2UUB - chains A and J of the 23 polymer chains in the assembly; structure by X-ray diffraction, 2.80 A resolution.

== Chain A ==
Molecule: 16S Ribosomal RNA
Organism: Thermus thermophilus
Sequence (1522 nucleotides; row label = number of the first residue in the row; note: 44 numbers in that range are skipped by the numbering (no residue carries them; nothing is unmodelled there); a row labelled like 189A-189L holds insertion residues (189A, then the next letters in order); numbering starts at 0):
     0 UUUGUUGGAG AGUUUGAUCC UGGCUCAGGG UGAACGCUGG CGGCGUGCCU AAGACAUGCA
    60 AGUCGUGCGG GCCG
    76 CGGGGUUUU
    88 ACUCCG
    96 UGGUCAGCGG CGGACGGGUG AGUAACGCGU GGGU
  129A G
   130 ACCUACCCGG AAGAGGGGGA CAACCCGGGG AAACUCGGGC UAAUCCCCCA UGUGGACCCG
189A-189L CCCCUUGGGGUG
   190 UGUCCAAAGG GCUUU
   216 GCCCGCUUCC GGAUGGGCCC GCGUCCCAUC AGCUAGUUGG UGGGGUAAUG GCCCACCAAG
   276 GCGACGACGG GUAGCCGGUC UGAGAGGAUG GCCGGCCACA GGGGCACUGA GACACGGGCC
   336 CCACUCCUAC GGGAGGCAGC AGUUAGGAAU CUUCCGCAAU GGGCGCAAGC CUGACGGAGC
   396 GACGCCGCUU GGAGGAAGAA GCCCUUCGGG GUGUAAACUC CUGA
   441 ACCCGGGACG AAACCCCC
   460 GA
   470 CGAGGGGA
   479 CUGACGGUAC CGGGGUAA
   498 UAGCGCCGGC CAACUCCGUG CCAGCAGCCG CGGUAAUACG GAGGGCGCGA GCGUUACCCG
   558 GAUUCACUGG GCGUAAAGGG CGUGUAGGCG GCCUGGGGCG UCCCAUGUGA AAGACCACGG
   618 CUCAACCGUG GGGGAGCGUG GGAUACGCUC AGGCUAGACG GUGGGAGAGG GUGGUGGAAU
   678 UCCCGGAGUA GCGGUGAAAU GCGCAGAUAC CGGGAGGAAC GCCGAUGGCG AAGGCAGCCA
   738 CCUGGUCCAC CCGUGACGCU GAGGCGCGAA AGCGUGGGGA GCAAACCGGA UUAGAUACCC
   798 GGGUAGUCCA CGCCCUAAAC GAUGCGCGCU AGGUCUCUGG GUCU
   848 CCUGGGGGCC GAAGCUAACG CGUUAAGCGC GCCGCCUGGG GAGUACGGCC GCAAGGCUGA
   908 AACUCAAAGG AAUUGACGGG GGCCCGCACA AGCGGUGGAG CAUGUGGUUU AAUUCGAAGC
   968 AACGCGAAGA ACCUUACCAG GCCUUGACAU GCUA
 1001A G
  1002 GGAACCCGGG UGAAAGCCUG GGGUGCCCC
1030A-1030D GCGA
  1031 GGGGAGCCCU AGCACAGGUG CUGCAUGGCC GUCGUCAGCU CGUGCCGUGA GGUGUUGGGU
  1091 UAAGUCCCGC AACGAGCGCA ACCCCCGCCG UUAGUUGCCA GCGGUUCGGC CGGGCACUCU
  1151 AACGGGACUG CCCGCG
  1168 AAAGCGGGAG GAAGGAGGGG ACGACGUCUG GUCAGCAUGG CCCUUACGGC CUGGGCGACA
  1228 CACGUGCUAC AAUGCCCACU ACAAAGCGAU GCCACCCGGC AACGGGGAGC UAAUCGCAAA
  1288 AAGGUGGGCC CAGUUCGGAU UGGGGUCUGC AACCCGACCC CAUGAAGCCG GAAUCGCUAG
  1348 UAAUCGCGGA UCAGCC
 1363A A
  1364 UGCCGCGGUG AAUACGUUCC CGGGCCUUGU ACACACCGCC CGUCACGCCA UGGGAGCGGG
  1424 CUCUACCCGA AGUCGCCGG
1442A-1442B GA
  1443 GCCUA
  1452 C
  1456 GGGCAGGCGC CGAGGGUAGG GCCCGUGACU GGGGCGAAGU CGUAACAAGG UAGCUGUACC
  1516 GGAAGGUGCG GCUGGAUCAC CUCCUUUCU
Not modelled in the structure: 0-4, 1534-1538
Bound ions: Mg2+ site 1: U12, G22; Mg2+ site 2: U12, C526, A914; Mg2+ site 3: G15, U920; Mg2+ site 4 near G21 (its only coordinating residue here); Mg2+ site 5: A33, C398; Mg2+ site 6: U37, G38; Mg2+ site 7: C48, U114; Mg2+ site 8: C48, G115; Mg2+ site 9 near A53 (its only coordinating residue here); Mg2+ site 10: C58, U387, G388; Mg2+ site 11: A59, U387; Mg2+ site 12: G61, U62, G105; 126 more Mg2+ sites not listed; 23 more K+ sites not listed
Residues lining bound ligands: paromomycin (PAR): G1405, U1406, C1407, A1408, C1409, G1489, C1490, G1491, A1492, A1493, G1494, U1495, C1496
Reported in the primary citation:
  - Mg2+ coordination: C518
  - conformationally variable residues: G530

== Chain J ==
Molecule: 30S ribosomal protein S10
Organism: Thermus thermophilus
UniProtKB: Q5SHN7 (RS10_THET8); residues 2-105 here correspond to UniProt positions 1-104 (UniProt number = residue number - 1)
Chain sequence (105 residues; each row starts with the number of its first residue):
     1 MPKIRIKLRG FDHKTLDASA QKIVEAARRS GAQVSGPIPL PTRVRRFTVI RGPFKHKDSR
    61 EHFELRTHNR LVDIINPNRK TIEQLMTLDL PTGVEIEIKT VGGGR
Not modelled in the structure: 1-2, 102-105

== Chain A / chain J interface ==
Contacting residue pairs - 77 pairs, chain A then chain J:
  G963(A) with Phe-54(J), sugar contact
  A964(A) with Phe-54(J), sugar contact; Lys-55(J), hydrogen bond to the sugar
  A965(A) with Lys-55(J), salt bridge to the phosphate
  A969(A) with Lys-55(J), salt bridge to the phosphate
  C972(A) with Lys-55(J), sugar contact; His-56(J), sugar contact; Lys-57(J), salt bridge to the phosphate
  G973(A) with Ile-50(J), sugar contact; Pro-53(J), sugar contact; Phe-54(J), base contact; Lys-55(J), hydrogen bond to the sugar; Lys-57(J), salt bridge to the phosphate
  A975(A) with Thr-48(J), base contact; Lys-57(J), salt bridge to the phosphate; Arg-60(J), base contact
  G1058(A) with Pro-53(J), base contact
  C1059(A) with Arg-51(J), hydrogen bond to the sugar; Gly-52(J), sugar contact; Pro-53(J), base contact
  C1060(A) with Arg-51(J), sugar contact; Gly-52(J), sugar contact; His-56(J), hydrogen bond to the base
  G1061(A) with His-56(J), hydrogen bond to the sugar; Ser-59(J), phosphate contact
  A1123(A) with Arg-28(J), salt bridge to the phosphate; Gly-36(J), phosphate contact; Pro-37(J), hydrogen bond to the sugar; Ile-38(J), hydrogen bond to the sugar; Pro-39(J), base contact
  G1124(A) with Val-34(J), phosphate contact; Ser-35(J), phosphate contact; Gly-36(J), hydrogen bond to the phosphate; Ile-38(J), sugar contact
  U1125(A) with Arg-5(J), hydrogen bond to the base; Ser-35(J), phosphate contact; Ile-38(J), phosphate contact; Asp-73(J), base contact
  U1150(A) with Pro-39(J), hydrogen bond to the sugar; Leu-40(J), sugar contact; Pro-41(J), sugar contact
  A1151(A) with Pro-39(J), sugar contact; Leu-40(J), sugar contact; Pro-41(J), phosphate contact; Thr-42(J), hydrogen bond to the phosphate; Arg-70(J), phosphate contact
  A1152(A) with His-13(J), hydrogen bond to the phosphate; Asp-17(J), sugar contact; His-68(J), salt bridge to the phosphate; Arg-70(J), salt bridge to the phosphate
  C1153(A) with His-13(J), salt bridge to the phosphate
  C1189(A) with Arg-51(J), salt bridge to the phosphate; Glu-61(J), phosphate contact
  G1197(A) with His-56(J), base contact
  G1198(A) with Pro-53(J), base contact; Phe-54(J), sugar contact
  U1199(A) with Phe-54(J), sugar contact
  G1202(A) with Pro-53(J), base contact
  G1253(A) with Val-44(J), phosphate contact; Arg-46(J), salt bridge to the phosphate
  C1254(A) with Arg-43(J), salt bridge to the phosphate; Val-44(J), phosphate contact; Arg-45(J), phosphate contact
  G1255(A) with Arg-43(J), salt bridge to the phosphate; Arg-45(J), salt bridge to the phosphate
  A1279(A) with Arg-9(J), salt bridge to the phosphate; Arg-43(J), hydrogen bond to the base
  A1280(A) with Lys-7(J), phosphate contact; Leu-40(J), base contact; Pro-41(J), sugar contact
  U1281(A) with Arg-5(J), hydrogen bond to the base; Lys-7(J), hydrogen bond to the base
  C1366(A) with Arg-60(J), hydrogen bond to the sugar
  C1367(A) with Thr-48(J), hydrogen bond to the sugar; Arg-60(J), sugar contact; His-62(J), hydrogen bond to the sugar
  G1368(A) with His-62(J), salt bridge to the phosphate
Interface residues without a listed pair, chain A (34 interface residues in all): A1188, U1278
Interface residues without a listed pair, chain J (38 interface residues in all): Lys-14, Leu-71, Glu-97

== Overview ==
The interface between chain A and chain J involves 34 residues on one side and 38 on the other, with 18
hydrogen bonds and 16 salt bridges. Among the polar pairs are C1060(A)/His-56(J), U1125(A)/Arg-5(J) and
A1279(A)/Arg-43(J). Chain A binds paromomycin. The paper reports Mg2+ coordination by C518(A); conformational
variability at G530(A).
Chain A is 16S Ribosomal RNA and chain J is 30S ribosomal protein S10, both from Thermus thermophilus; the
structure, Structure of the Thermus thermophilus 30S ribosomal subunit complexed with a Valine-ASL with cmo5U
in position ..., was determined by X-ray diffraction together with 2UUC, 2UU9 and 2UUA from the same study.
